Entry 4AAU (electron microscopy, 8.50 A resolution (very low resolution: no residue pairs are listed; an interface is given only as per-side residue counts)); this record covers chains A and B of the 14 polymer chains in the assembly.

== Chain A (and B) ==
Protein: 60 kDa chaperonin
Organism: Escherichia coli
Notes: chain B of this document is another copy of the same molecule, construct and numbering; everything in this record applies to it too
UniProt: P0A6F5 (CH60_ECOLI); residue numbers follow UniProt; this construct covers 1-548
Sequence (548 residues; each row starts with the number of its first residue):
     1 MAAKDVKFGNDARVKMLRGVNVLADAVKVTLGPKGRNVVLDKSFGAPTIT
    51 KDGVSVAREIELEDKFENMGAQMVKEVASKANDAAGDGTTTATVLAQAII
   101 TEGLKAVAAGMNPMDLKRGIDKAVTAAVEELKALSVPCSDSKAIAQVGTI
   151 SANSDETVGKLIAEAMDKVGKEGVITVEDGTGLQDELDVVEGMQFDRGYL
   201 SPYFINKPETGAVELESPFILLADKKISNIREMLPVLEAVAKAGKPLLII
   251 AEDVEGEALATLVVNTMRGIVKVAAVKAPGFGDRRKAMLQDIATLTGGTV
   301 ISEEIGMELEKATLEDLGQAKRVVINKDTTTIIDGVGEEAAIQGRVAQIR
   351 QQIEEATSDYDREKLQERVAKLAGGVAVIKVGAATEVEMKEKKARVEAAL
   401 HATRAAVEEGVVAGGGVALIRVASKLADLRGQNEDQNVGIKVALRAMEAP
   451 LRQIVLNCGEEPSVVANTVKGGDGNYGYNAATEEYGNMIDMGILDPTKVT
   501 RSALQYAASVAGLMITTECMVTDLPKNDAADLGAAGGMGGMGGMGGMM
Disordered / not traced: 1, 526-548
Construct notes: engineered mutation Ala398 (Asp in P0A6F5)
Bound ions: Mg2+: Asp87 (together with ATP)
Residues lining bound ligands: ATP: Thr30, Leu31, Gly32, Pro33, Asp52, Gly53, Val54, Asp87, Gly88, Thr89, Thr90, Thr91, Ile150, Asn153, Gly414, Gly415, Gly416, Ile454, Tyr478, Asn479, Ala480, Ala481, Ile493, Asp495

== How chain A and chain B interact ==
At this resolution (8 A) residue pairs are not listed: 20 residues of chain A and 18 of chain B lie at the interface.

== Overview ==
20 residues of chain A face 18 of chain B across their interface. Bound to chain A: ATP.
Both chains are 60 kDa chaperonin (Escherichia coli). Entry 4AAU (ATP-triggered molecular mechanics of the
chaperonin GroEL) was determined by electron microscopy, deposited together with 4AAQ, 4AAR, 4AAS, 4AB2 and
4AB3.
